Entry 5Z2W (X-ray diffraction, 3.00 A resolution); this record covers chains A and B.

== Chain A ==
Name: Cell division protein FtsQ
Organism: Escherichia coli
UniProtKB: J7Q602 (J7Q602_ECOLX); residues 4-212 here correspond to UniProt positions 53-261 (UniProt number = residue number + 49)
Chain sequence (209 residues; row label = number of the first residue in the row):
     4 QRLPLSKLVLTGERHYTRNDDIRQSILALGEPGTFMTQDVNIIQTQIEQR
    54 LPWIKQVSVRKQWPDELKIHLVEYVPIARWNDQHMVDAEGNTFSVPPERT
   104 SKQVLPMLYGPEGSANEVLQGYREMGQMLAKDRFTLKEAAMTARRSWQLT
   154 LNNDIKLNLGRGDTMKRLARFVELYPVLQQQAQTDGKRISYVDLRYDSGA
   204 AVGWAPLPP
Ligand contacts:
  - Mg2+ (MG), molecule 1: Glu127, Met128, Thr167, Met168
  - Mg2+ (MG), molecule 2: Gly163, Arg164, Gly165, Arg170, Arg198
From the paper describing this entry:
  - mutagenesis - Y199A: unchanged stability

== Chain B ==
Name: Cell division protein FtsB
Organism: Escherichia coli
UniProtKB: A0A1Q6B6Y5 (A0A1Q6B6Y5_ECOLX); residues 272-306 here correspond to UniProt positions 61-95 (UniProt number = residue number - 211)
Chain sequence (35 residues; numbered 272 to 306; the number before each row is that of its first residue):
   272 NGGQEALEERARNELSMTRPGETFYRLVPDASKRA
From the paper describing this entry:
  - contacts within the chain: Glu279-Arg283 (salt bridge), Glu279-Arg290 (salt bridge), Arg283-Glu293 (salt bridge)
  - mutagenesis - E279A: decreased binding to Cell division protein FtsQ (chain A)
  - mutagenesis - E279A: decreased stability
  - mutagenesis - E280R, R283E, E293R: unchanged stability
  - mutagenesis - E279A: unchanged growth in response to PPNA

== How chain A and chain B interact ==
Residue-residue contacts (43):
  Thr145(A) with Glu276(B)
  Arg147(A) with Glu276(B), salt bridge; Ala277(B); Glu280(B), salt bridge
  Ser149(A) with Glu276(B), hydrogen bond
  Arg164(A) with Glu280(B), salt bridge
  Arg170(A) with Asn284(B), hydrogen bond
  Arg173(A) with Leu298(B)
  Glu176(A) with Leu298(B)
  Leu177(A) with Leu298(B), hydrophobic; Ala302(B), hydrophobic
  Val180(A) with Tyr296(B), hydrophobic
  Gln184(A) with Tyr296(B); Lys304(B)
  Tyr194(A) with Glu293(B), hydrogen bond
  Asp196(A) with Arg283(B), salt bridge
  Arg198(A) with Glu279(B), salt bridge; Arg283(B); Asn284(B), hydrogen bond (backbone-backbone)
  Tyr199(A) with Arg283(B), hydrogen bond; Asn284(B); Ser287(B); Met288(B), hydrogen bond (side chain-backbone); Thr289(B); Phe295(B), hydrophobic
  Asp200(A) with Asn284(B); Arg297(B), salt bridge
  Ser201(A) with Arg297(B), hydrogen bond; Leu298(B), hydrogen bond (backbone-backbone)
  Gly202(A) with Tyr296(B); Arg297(B)
  Ala203(A) with Thr294(B); Phe295(B); Tyr296(B), hydrogen bond (backbone-backbone)
  Ala204(A) with Arg283(B); Glu293(B); Thr294(B)
  Val205(A) with Glu293(B); Thr294(B), hydrogen bond (backbone-backbone); Tyr296(B), hydrophobic
  Trp207(A) with Gly292(B); Thr294(B), hydrogen bond; Tyr296(B)
Other interface residues (no listed pair), chain A (22 interface residues in all): Leu181
Other interface residues (no listed pair), chain B (19 interface residues in all): Gly273
Interface features reported in the paper:
  - specific contacts: Arg147(A)-Glu280(B) (salt bridge), Arg173(A)-Leu298(B), Leu177(A)-Tyr296(B) (hydrophobic contact), Leu177(A)-Leu298(B), Leu181(A)-Tyr296(B) (hydrophobic contact), Tyr199(A)-Arg283(B) (hydrogen bond), Val205(A)-Tyr296(B) (hydrophobic contact), Trp207(A)-Tyr296(B) (hydrophobic contact), Phe295(B)-Tyr199(A) (hydrophobic contact)
  - interface residues, chain A: Tyr199(A)
  - hot spots on chain B (mutagenesis) - E293R: abolished binding to Cell division protein FtsQ (chain A)

== In short ==
Chain A and chain B form an interface of 22 and 19 residues respectively, with 11 hydrogen bonds and 6 salt
bridges. Polar pairs include Arg147(A)-Glu276(B), Arg147(A)-Glu280(B) and Arg164(A)-Glu280(B). The authors
report a salt bridge between Arg147(A) and Glu280(B); contacts between Arg173(A) and Leu298(B) and Leu177(A)
and Leu298(B); hydrophobic contacts between Leu177(A) and Tyr296(B), Leu181(A) and Tyr296(B) and Val205(A) and
Tyr296(B) among others. From the paper: E279A of chain B reduces binding to Cell division protein FtsQ (chain
A); the interface residue Tyr199(A); 5 substitutions were tested in all.
Here chain A is Cell division protein FtsQ and chain B is Cell division protein FtsB, both from Escherichia
coli. Entry 5Z2W (Crystal structure of the bacterial cell division protein FtsQ and FtsB) was determined by
X-ray diffraction.
